2LDB - chains A and C of the 4 polymer chains in the assembly; structure by X-ray diffraction, 3.00 A resolution.

Chain A (and C):
Protein: L-lactate dehydrogenase
Organism: Geobacillus stearothermophilus
Notes: EC 1.1.1.27; chain C of this document is another copy of the same molecule, construct and numbering; everything in this record applies to it too
Reference sequence: P00344 (LDH_BACST); residues 15-331 here correspond to UniProt positions 1-317 (UniProt number = residue number - 14)
Amino-acid sequence (317 residues; each row starts with the number of its first residue):
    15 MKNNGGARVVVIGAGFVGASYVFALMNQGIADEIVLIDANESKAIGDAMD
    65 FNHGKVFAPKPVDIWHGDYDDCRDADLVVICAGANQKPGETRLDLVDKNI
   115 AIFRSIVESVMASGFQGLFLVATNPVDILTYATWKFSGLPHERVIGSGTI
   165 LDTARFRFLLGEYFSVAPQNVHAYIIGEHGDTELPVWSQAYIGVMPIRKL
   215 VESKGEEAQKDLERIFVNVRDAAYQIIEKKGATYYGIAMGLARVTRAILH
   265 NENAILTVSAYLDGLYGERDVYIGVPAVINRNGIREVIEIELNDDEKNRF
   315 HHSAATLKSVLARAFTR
Not modelled in the structure: 80-81, 99-106, 219-224
Ligand contacts:
  - 1,6-di-O-phosphono-beta-D-fructofuranose (FBP): Arg171, Gln183, Asn184, Val185, His186, Tyr188, Gly207, Ile269
  - NAD (nicotinamide-adenine-dinucleotide): Ile26, Gly27, Ala28, Gly29, Phe30, Val31, Gly32, Asp52, Ala53, Asn54, Tyr83, Cys95, Ala96, Gly97, Ile116, Ala136, Thr137, Asn138, Val140, Ser161, Leu165, His193, Thr247, Ile251
Swiss-Prot annotation at these positions:
  - active site: His193 (Proton acceptor)
  - binding site (NAD(+)): Phe30, Val31, Asp52, Lys57, Tyr83, Gly97, Ala98, Ser119, Ala136 to Asn138, Ser161
  - binding site (substrate): Gln100, Arg106, Asn138 to Asp141, Asp166 to Arg169, Thr247
  - binding site (beta-D-fructose 1,6-bisphosphate): Arg171, Gln183 to His186
  - modified residue: Tyr238 (Phosphotyrosine)

Chain A / chain C interface:
Contacting residue pairs (77; chain A residue first):
  Ala33(A) - Tyr249(C)
  Ser34(A) - Phe37(C)
  Phe37(A) - Ser34(C)
  Phe37(A) - Tyr249(C)  hydrophobic
  Phe37(A) - Met253(C)  hydrophobic
  Ala38(A) - Asn41(C)
  Asn41(A) - Ala38(C)
  Asn41(A) - Asn41(C)
  Asn41(A) - Gln42(C)  hydrogen bond
  Asn41(A) - Met253(C)  hydrogen bond
  Gln42(A) - Asn41(C)  hydrogen bond
  Ser56(A) - Lys243(C)
  Lys57(A) - Lys243(C)
  Ile59(A) - Lys243(C)
  Gly60(A) - Lys243(C)
  Gly60(A) - Lys244(C)
  Asp61(A) - Lys244(C)  salt bridge
  Asp61(A) - Tyr248(C)
  Asp61(A) - Tyr249(C)
  Met63(A) - Ile240(C)  hydrophobic
  Asp64(A) - Ile240(C)
  Asp64(A) - Lys244(C)  salt bridge
  Asp64(A) - Thr247(C)
  Asp64(A) - Tyr248(C)  hydrogen bond (side chain-backbone)
  Asp64(A) - Tyr249(C)  hydrogen bond (side chain-backbone)
  Asp64(A) - Gly250(C)  hydrogen bond (side chain-backbone)
  Phe65(A) - Tyr249(C)  hydrophobic
  Asn66(A) - Phe172(C)
  His67(A) - Leu165(C)
  His67(A) - Ala168(C)
  His67(A) - Arg169(C)
  His67(A) - Ile240(C)
  Gly68(A) - Met253(C)
  Lys69(A) - Phe172(C)
  Lys69(A) - Pro182(C)
  Val70(A) - Arg171(C)
  Val70(A) - Pro182(C)  hydrophobic
  Val70(A) - Gln183(C)
  Phe71(A) - Ala168(C)  hydrophobic
  Phe71(A) - Met253(C)  hydrophobic
  Phe71(A) - Gly254(C)
  Ala72(A) - Met253(C)  hydrophobic
  Leu165(A) - His67(C)
  Ala168(A) - His67(C)
  Ala168(A) - Phe71(C)  hydrophobic
  Arg169(A) - His67(C)
  Arg171(A) - Val70(C)
  Phe172(A) - Asn66(C)
  Phe172(A) - Lys69(C)
  Pro182(A) - Lys69(C)
  Pro182(A) - Val70(C)  hydrophobic
  Gln183(A) - Val70(C)
  Ile240(A) - Met63(C)  hydrophobic
  Ile240(A) - Asp64(C)
  Ile240(A) - His67(C)
  Lys243(A) - Ser56(C)
  Lys243(A) - Lys57(C)
  Lys243(A) - Ile59(C)
  Lys243(A) - Gly60(C)
  Lys244(A) - Gly60(C)
  Lys244(A) - Asp61(C)  salt bridge
  Lys244(A) - Asp64(C)  salt bridge
  Thr247(A) - Asp64(C)
  Tyr248(A) - Asp61(C)
  Tyr248(A) - Asp64(C)  hydrogen bond (backbone-side chain)
  Tyr249(A) - Ala33(C)
  Tyr249(A) - Phe37(C)  hydrophobic
  Tyr249(A) - Asp61(C)
  Tyr249(A) - Asp64(C)  hydrogen bond (backbone-side chain)
  Tyr249(A) - Phe65(C)  hydrophobic
  Gly250(A) - Asp64(C)  hydrogen bond (backbone-side chain)
  Met253(A) - Phe37(C)  hydrophobic
  Met253(A) - Asn41(C)  hydrogen bond
  Met253(A) - Gly68(C)
  Met253(A) - Phe71(C)  hydrophobic
  Met253(A) - Ala72(C)  hydrophobic
  Gly254(A) - Phe71(C)
Also at the interface, not in a pair above, chain A (44 interface residues in all): Met40, Ile164, Ala236, Gln239, Ala246, Ala252, Arg257
Also at the interface, not in a pair above, chain C (44 interface residues in all): Met40, Ile164, Ala236, Gln239, Ala246, Ala252, Arg257

Summary:
Chain A and chain C each contribute 44 residues to their interface, with 10 hydrogen bonds and 4 salt bridges.
Polar contacts include Asp61(A)-Lys244(C), Asp64(A)-Lys244(C) and Asn41(A)-Gln42(C). Chain A binds NAD and
1,6-di-O-phosphono-beta-D-fructofuranose.
Chain A and chain C are both L-lactate dehydrogenase (Geobacillus stearothermophilus); the structure,
Structure determination and refinement of bacillus stearothermophilus lactate dehydrogenase, was determined by
X-ray diffraction, deposited together with 1LDB.
